7GUX - chains A and D; structure by X-ray diffraction, 1.75 A resolution.

# Chain A
Protein: B-cell lymphoma 6 protein
Source organism: Homo sapiens
UniProt: P41182 (BCL6_HUMAN); residues 5-129 here = UniProt positions 5-129
Sequence (128 residues; row label = number of the first residue in the row):
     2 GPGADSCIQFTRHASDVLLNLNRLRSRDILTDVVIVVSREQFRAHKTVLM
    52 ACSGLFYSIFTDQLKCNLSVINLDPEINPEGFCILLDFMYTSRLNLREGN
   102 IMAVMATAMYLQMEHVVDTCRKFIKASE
Unresolved in the structure: 2-5
Differences from the reference sequence: expression tag (2-4)
Residues lining bound ligands: A1ACA (5-[(5-bromo-2-chloropyrimidin-4-yl)amino]-1,3-dihydro-2H-indol-2-one): Asn21, Arg24, Leu25, Met51, Ala52, Cys53, Ser54, Gly55, Tyr58, Gln113, Met114, Glu115
Curated features (UniProtKB/Swiss-Prot):
  - mutagenesis: Asn21 (N21K: Abolishes interaction with NCOR2 and HDAC2, no effect on interaction with CTBP1 and transcriptional autoinhibition; when associated with A-116 and 376-Q--Q-379), Ser59 (S59A: Abolished ubiquitination by the SCF(FBXL17) complex), His116 (H116A: Abolishes interaction with NCOR2 and HDAC2, no effect on interaction with CTBP1 and transcriptional autoinhibition; when associated with K-21 and 376-Q--Q-379)

# Chain D
Protein: WVIP tetrapeptide
Sequence (6 residues; each row starts with the number of its first residue; numbering starts at 0):
     0 XWVIPA
Modified / non-standard residues: ACE (acetyl group) at position 0

# How chain A and chain D interact
Pairs across the interface (11; chain A residue first):
  Cys8(A) - Pro4(D)
  Ile9(A) - Trp1(D)  hydrophobic
  Ile9(A) - Val2(D)
  Gln10(A) - ACE_0(D)
  Gln10(A) - Trp1(D)
  Gln10(A) - Val2(D)  hydrogen bond (backbone-backbone)
  Gln10(A) - Pro4(D)
  Phe11(A) - ACE_0(D)
  Phe11(A) - Trp1(D)
  Thr12(A) - ACE_0(D)  hydrogen bond (backbone-backbone)
  Thr12(A) - Val2(D)
Interface residues without a listed pair, chain D (5 interface residues in all): Ile3

# In short
Chain A and chain D each contribute 5 residues to their interface, with 2 hydrogen bonds. Backbone hydrogen
bonds pair Gln10(A)-Val2(D) and Thr12(A)-ACE_0(D). Bound to chain A: compound A1ACA. UniProt lists 3
mutagenesis sites on chain A.
Here chain A is B-cell lymphoma 6 protein (Homo sapiens) and chain D is WVIP tetrapeptide. Entry 7GUX (Crystal
Structure of B-cell lymphoma 6 protein BTB domain in complex with ligand 2 at 7.50 ...) was determined by
X-ray diffraction (same publication as 7GUD, 7GUE, 7GUF, 7GUG, 7GUH, 7GUI and 126 further entries).
